PDB entry 7A1D | electron microscopy, 4.19 A resolution (low resolution: residue-level contacts below are approximate; hydrogen-bond / salt-bridge calls are withheld) | chains B and C of the 4 polymer chains in the assembly

# Chain B (and C)
Protein: NAD-specific glutamate dehydrogenase
Source organism: Mycolicibacterium smegmatis MC2 155
Notes: EC 1.4.1.2; chain C of this document is another copy of the same molecule, construct and numbering; everything in this record applies to it too
Reference sequence: A0R1C2 (DHE2_MYCS2); numbering as in UniProt (aligned over 1-1594)
Amino-acid sequence (1611 residues; row label = number of the first residue in the row; numbers below 1 keep their minus sign (Met-16 is residue -16)):
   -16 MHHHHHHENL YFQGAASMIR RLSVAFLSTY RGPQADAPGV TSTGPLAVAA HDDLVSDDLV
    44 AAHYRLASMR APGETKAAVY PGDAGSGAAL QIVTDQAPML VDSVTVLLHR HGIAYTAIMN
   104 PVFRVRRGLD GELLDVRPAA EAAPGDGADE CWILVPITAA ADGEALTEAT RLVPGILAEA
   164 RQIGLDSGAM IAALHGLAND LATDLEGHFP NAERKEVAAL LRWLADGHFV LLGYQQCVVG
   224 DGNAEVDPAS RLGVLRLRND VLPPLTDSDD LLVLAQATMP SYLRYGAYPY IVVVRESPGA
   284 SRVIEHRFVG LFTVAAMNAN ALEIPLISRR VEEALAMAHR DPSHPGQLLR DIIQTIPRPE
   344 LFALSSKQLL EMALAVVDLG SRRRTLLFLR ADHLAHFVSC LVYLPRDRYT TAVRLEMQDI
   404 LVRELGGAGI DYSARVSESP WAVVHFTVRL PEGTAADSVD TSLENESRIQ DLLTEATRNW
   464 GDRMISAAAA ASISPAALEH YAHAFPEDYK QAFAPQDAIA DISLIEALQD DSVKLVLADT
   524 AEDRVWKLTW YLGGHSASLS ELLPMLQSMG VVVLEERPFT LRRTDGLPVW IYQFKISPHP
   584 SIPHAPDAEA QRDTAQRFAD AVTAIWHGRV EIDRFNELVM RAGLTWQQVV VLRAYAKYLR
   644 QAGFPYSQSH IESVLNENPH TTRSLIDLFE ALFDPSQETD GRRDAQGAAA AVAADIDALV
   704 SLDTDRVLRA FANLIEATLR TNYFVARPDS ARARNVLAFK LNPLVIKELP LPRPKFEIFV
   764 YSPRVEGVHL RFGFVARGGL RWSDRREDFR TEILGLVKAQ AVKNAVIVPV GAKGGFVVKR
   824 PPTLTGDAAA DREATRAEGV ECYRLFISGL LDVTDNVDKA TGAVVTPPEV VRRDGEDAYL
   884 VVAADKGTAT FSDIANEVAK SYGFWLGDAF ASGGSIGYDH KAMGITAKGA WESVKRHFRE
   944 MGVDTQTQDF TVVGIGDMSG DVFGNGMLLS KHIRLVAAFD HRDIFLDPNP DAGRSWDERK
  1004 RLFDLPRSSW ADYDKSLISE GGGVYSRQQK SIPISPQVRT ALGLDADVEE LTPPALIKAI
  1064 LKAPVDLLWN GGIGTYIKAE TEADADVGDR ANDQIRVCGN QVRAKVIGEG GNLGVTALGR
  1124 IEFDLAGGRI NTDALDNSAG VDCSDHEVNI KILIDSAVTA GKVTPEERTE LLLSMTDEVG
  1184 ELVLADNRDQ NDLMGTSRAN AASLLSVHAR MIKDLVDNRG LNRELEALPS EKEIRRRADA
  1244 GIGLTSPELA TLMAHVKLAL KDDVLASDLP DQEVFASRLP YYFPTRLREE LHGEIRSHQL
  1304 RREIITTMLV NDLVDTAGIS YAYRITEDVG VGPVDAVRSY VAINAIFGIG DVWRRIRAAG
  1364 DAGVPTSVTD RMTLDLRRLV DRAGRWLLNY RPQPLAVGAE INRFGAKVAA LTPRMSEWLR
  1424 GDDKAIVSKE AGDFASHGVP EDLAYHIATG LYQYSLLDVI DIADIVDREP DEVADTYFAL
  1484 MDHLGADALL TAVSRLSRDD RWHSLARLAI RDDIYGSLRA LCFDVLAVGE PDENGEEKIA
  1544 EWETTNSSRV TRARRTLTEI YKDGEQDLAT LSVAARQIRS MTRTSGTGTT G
Not modelled in the structure: -16 to 499, 1589-1594
Sequence notes: initiating methionine (-16); expression tag (-15 to 0)
Curated features (UniProtKB/Swiss-Prot):
  - active site: Lys816

# Interface between chain B and chain C
Pairs across the interface (35):
  Val1332(B) - Arg1555(C)
  Val1334(B) - Arg1555(C)
  Asn1392(B) - Arg1552(C)
  Tyr1393(B) - Arg1552(C)
  Arg1394(B) - Arg1552(C)
  Arg1504(B) - Glu1562(C)
  Trp1505(B) - Glu1562(C)
  Trp1505(B) - Ile1563(C)
  Trp1505(B) - Asp1566(C)
  Trp1505(B) - Ala1572(C)
  Trp1505(B) - Thr1573(C)
  Trp1505(B) - Val1576(C)
  His1506(B) - Asp1570(C)
  His1506(B) - Ala1572(C)
  Ala1509(B) - Ala1572(C)
  Asp1516(B) - Arg1579(C)
  Asp1516(B) - Arg1582(C)
  Arg1552(B) - Asn1392(C)
  Arg1552(B) - Tyr1393(C)
  Arg1552(B) - Arg1394(C)
  Arg1555(B) - Val1332(C)
  Arg1555(B) - Val1334(C)
  Glu1562(B) - Arg1504(C)
  Glu1562(B) - Trp1505(C)
  Ile1563(B) - Trp1505(C)
  Asp1566(B) - Trp1505(C)
  Asp1570(B) - His1506(C)
  Leu1571(B) - Leu1571(C)
  Ala1572(B) - Trp1505(C)
  Ala1572(B) - His1506(C)
  Ala1572(B) - Ala1509(C)
  Thr1573(B) - Trp1505(C)
  Arg1579(B) - Asp1516(C)
  Arg1582(B) - Asp1516(C)
  Arg1582(B) - Arg1582(C)
Also at the interface, not in a pair above, chain B (24 interface residues in all): Gly1333, Leu1508, Val1576
Also at the interface, not in a pair above, chain C (25 interface residues in all): Gly1333, Leu1391, Leu1508

# Summary
24 residues of chain B face 25 of chain C across their interface. UniProt lists active-site residue Lys816(B)
on chain B.
Both chains are NAD-specific glutamate dehydrogenase (Mycolicibacterium smegmatis MC2 155). Entry 7A1D
(Cryo-EM map of the large glutamate dehydrogenase composed of 180 kDa subunits from Mycobacterium smegmatis
(open ...) was determined by electron microscopy, deposited together with 7JSR.
